Entry 4GGO (X-ray diffraction, 2.00 A resolution); this record covers chain A.

== Chain A ==
Name: Trans-2-enoyl-CoA reductase
From: Treponema denticola ATCC 35405
Notes: EC 1.3.1.36
UniProtKB: Q73Q47 (Y597_TREDE); residues 1-397 here = UniProt positions 1-397
Sequence (401 residues; each row starts with the number of its first residue; numbers below 1 keep their minus sign (Gly-3 is residue -3)):
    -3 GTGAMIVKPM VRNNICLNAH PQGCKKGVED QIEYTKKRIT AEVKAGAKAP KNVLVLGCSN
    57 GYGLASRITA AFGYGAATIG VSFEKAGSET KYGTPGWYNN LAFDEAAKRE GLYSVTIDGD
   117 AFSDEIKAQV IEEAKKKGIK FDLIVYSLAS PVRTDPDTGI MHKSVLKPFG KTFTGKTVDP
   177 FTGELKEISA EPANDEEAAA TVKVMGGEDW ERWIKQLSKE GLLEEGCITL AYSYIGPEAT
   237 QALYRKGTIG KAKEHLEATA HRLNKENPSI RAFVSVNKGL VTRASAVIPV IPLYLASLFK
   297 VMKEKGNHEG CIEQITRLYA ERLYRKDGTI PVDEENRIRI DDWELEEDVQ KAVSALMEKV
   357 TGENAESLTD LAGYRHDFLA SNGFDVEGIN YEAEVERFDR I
Unresolved in the structure: -3 to 0
Differences from the reference sequence: expression tag (-3 to 0)
Swiss-Prot annotation at these positions:
  - active site: Tyr240 (Proton donor)
  - binding site (NAD(+)): Gly53 to Tyr58, Phe79, Glu80, Asp116, Ala117, Leu144, Ala145, Lys249, Leu276 to Thr278
  - binding site (substrate): Tyr230
  - site: Glu80 (Plays an important role in discriminating NADH against NADPH)
  - mutagenesis: Tyr240 (Y240F: Loss of reductase activity, but no significant change in the affinity for crotonyl-CoA), Leu276 (L276A: Significant decrease of the catalytic efficiency; when associated with A-277. The catalytic efficiency is slightly reduces and the affinity is relatively similar to wild-type ...), Val277 (V277A: Significant decrease of the catalytic efficiency; when associated with A-276. The catalytic efficiency is slightly reduces and the affinity is relatively similar to wild-type ...), Ile287 (I287A: Shows 7-, 13- and 15-fold decrease of catalytic efficiency of the reductase activity for hexenoyl-CoA, crotonyl-CoA and dodecenoyl-CoA, respectively ...), Leu291 (L291A: The catalytic efficiency and affinity are relatively similar to wild-type toward crotonyl-CoA and hexenoyl-CoA), Phe295 (F295A: The catalytic efficiency and affinity are relatively similar to wild-type toward crotonyl-CoA and hexenoyl-CoA ...), Tyr370 (Y370A: The catalytic efficiency and affinity are relatively similar to wild-type toward crotonyl-CoA and hexenoyl-CoA)

== In short ==
From UniProt: active-site residue Tyr240, 16 NAD+-binding residues, substrate-binding residue Tyr230 and 7
mutagenesis sites.
Chain A is Trans-2-enoyl-CoA reductase (Treponema denticola ATCC 35405); the structure, Crystal Structure of
Trans-2-Enoyl-CoA Reductase from Treponema denticola, was determined by X-ray diffraction together with 4GGP
from the same study.
